Entry 4X0Q (X-ray diffraction, 3.90 A resolution); this record covers chains A and E of the 3 polymer chains in the assembly.

== Chain A ==
Protein: DNA polymerase theta
Organism: Homo sapiens
Notes: EC 2.7.7.7
UniProt: O75417 (DPOLQ_HUMAN); numbering as in UniProt (aligned over 1819-2590)
Amino-acid sequence (772 residues; row label = number of the first residue in the row):
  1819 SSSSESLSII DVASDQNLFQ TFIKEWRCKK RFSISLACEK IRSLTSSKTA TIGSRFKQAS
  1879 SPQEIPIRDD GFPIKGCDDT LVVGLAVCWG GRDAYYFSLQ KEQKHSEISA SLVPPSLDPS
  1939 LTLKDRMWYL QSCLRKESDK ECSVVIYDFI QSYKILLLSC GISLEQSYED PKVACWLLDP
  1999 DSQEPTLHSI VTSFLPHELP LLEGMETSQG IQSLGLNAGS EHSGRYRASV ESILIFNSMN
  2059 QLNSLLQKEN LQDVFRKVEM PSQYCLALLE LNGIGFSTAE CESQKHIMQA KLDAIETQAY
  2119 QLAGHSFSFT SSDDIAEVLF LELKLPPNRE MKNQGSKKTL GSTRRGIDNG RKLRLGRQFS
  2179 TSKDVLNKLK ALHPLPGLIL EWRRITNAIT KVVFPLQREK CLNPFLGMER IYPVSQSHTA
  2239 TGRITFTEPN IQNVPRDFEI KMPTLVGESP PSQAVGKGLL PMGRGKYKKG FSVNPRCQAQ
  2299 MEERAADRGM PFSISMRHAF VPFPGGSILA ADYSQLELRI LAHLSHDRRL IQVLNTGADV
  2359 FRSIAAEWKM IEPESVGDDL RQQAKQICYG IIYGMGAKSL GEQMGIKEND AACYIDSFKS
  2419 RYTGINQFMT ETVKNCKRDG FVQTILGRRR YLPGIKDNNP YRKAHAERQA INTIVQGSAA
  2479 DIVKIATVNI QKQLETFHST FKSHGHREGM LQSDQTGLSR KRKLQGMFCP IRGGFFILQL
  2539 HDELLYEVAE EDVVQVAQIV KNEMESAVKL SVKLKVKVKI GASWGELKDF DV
Disordered / not traced: 1819-1823, 1861-1895, 1918-1934, 2146-2175, 2261-2306, 2513-2526
Metal / ion sites: Mg2+: Asp2330, Tyr2331, Asp2540 (together with 2'-3'-dideoxyguanosine-5'-triphosphate)
Residues lining bound ligands: 2'-3'-dideoxyguanosine-5'-triphosphate (DG3): Arg2254, Asp2330, Tyr2331, Gln2333, Asp2357, Phe2359, Arg2379, Gln2380, Lys2383, Gln2384, Tyr2387, Tyr2391, Asp2540, Lys2575
Swiss-Prot annotation at these positions:
  - region: Lys2142 to Phe2177 (Loop 1)
  - binding site (Mg(2+)): Asp2330, Tyr2331, Asp2540
  - mutagenesis: Ser1977 (S1977P: Decreased protein stability), Lys2181 (K2181A: Impaired ability to bypasse abasic sites), Arg2202 (R2202A: Impaired ability to bypasse abasic sites. In Pol-theta(RR) mutant; abolished polymerase activity; when associated with V-2254), Arg2254 (R2254A/V: Impaired ability to bypasse abasic sites; R2254V: In Pol-theta(RR) mutant; abolished polymerase activity; when associated with A-2202), Asp2540 to Glu2541 (Abolishes DNA polymerase activity)
What the authors report for this chain:
  - binding site for the 13-nt DNA strand: Arg2254
  - contacts within the chain: Arg2254-Asp2376 (salt bridge)
  - conformationally variable residues (helix shift): Asp2376
  - mutagenesis - S1977P: unchanged catalytic activity on AP site
  - mutagenesis - S1977P: unchanged catalytic activity on single-stranded primer extension
  - mutagenesis - R2254V: abolished catalytic activity on AP sites
  - mutagenesis - R2254V: abolished catalytic activity on Tg
  - mutagenesis - R2254V: unchanged catalytic activity on double-stranded DNA
  - mutagenesis - R2254V: decreased catalytic activity on single-stranded DNA oligonucleotides
  - mutagenesis - K2181A, R2202A, R2254A: decreased catalytic activity on AP site
  - mutagenesis - K2181A, R2202A: decreased catalytic activity on Tg
  - mutagenesis - K2181A: unchanged catalytic activity on single-stranded oligonucleotide
  - mutagenesis - R2254A, R2254V: abolished catalytic activity on dTTP

== Chain E ==
Molecule: 17-nt DNA strand
Sequence (17 nucleotides; each row starts with the number of its first residue):
     1 CGTCCAATGA CAGCCGC
Disordered / not traced: 14-17

== Interface between chain A and chain E ==
Pairs across the interface (33):
  Lys2209(A) with DA10(E), hydrogen bond to the sugar
  Thr2237(A) with DA7(E), phosphate contact
  Ala2238(A) with DA7(E), hydrogen bond to the phosphate
  Thr2239(A) with DA6(E), sugar contact
  Thr2243(A) with DA7(E), sugar contact; DT8(E), phosphate contact
  Thr2245(A) with DG9(E), hydrogen bond to the phosphate
  Glu2246(A) with DG9(E), phosphate contact
  Pro2247(A) with DG9(E), phosphate contact
  Asn2248(A) with DT8(E), sugar contact
  Gln2384(A) with DC4(E), base contact
  Tyr2387(A) with DC4(E), base contact
  Gly2388(A) with DC4(E), base contact
  Tyr2391(A) with DC4(E), base contact
  Met2393(A) with DC4(E), base contact
  Gly2394(A) with DC4(E), hydrogen bond to the phosphate
  Ser2397(A) with DC4(E), phosphate contact
  Arg2448(A) with DA6(E), salt bridge to the phosphate
  Asn2457(A) with DG2(E), base contact
  Pro2458(A) with DT3(E), base contact
  Tyr2459(A) with DG2(E), base contact; DT3(E), sugar contact
  Ala2462(A) with DT3(E), base contact
  His2463(A) with DC5(E), salt bridge to the phosphate; DA6(E), phosphate contact
  Arg2466(A) with DT3(E), sugar contact; DC4(E), hydrogen bond to the phosphate; DC5(E), salt bridge to the phosphate
  Gln2467(A) with DA6(E), hydrogen bond to the phosphate
  Asn2470(A) with DC5(E), phosphate contact; DA6(E), sugar contact
  Gln2474(A) with DC5(E), hydrogen bond to the base; DA6(E), sugar contact
Also at the interface, not in a pair above, chain A (29 interface residues in all): Arg2241, Asn2251, Gly2392

== Summary ==
29 residues of chain A and 9 residues of chain E are in contact, with 7 hydrogen bonds and 3 salt bridges.
Among the polar pairs are Gln2474(A)-DC5(E), Lys2209(A)-DA10(E) and Ala2238(A)-DA7(E). The paper reports a
binding site for the 13-nt DNA strand at Arg2254(A); K2181A, R2202A and R2254A of chain A reduce catalytic
activity on AP site; 5 substitutions were tested in all.
Here chain A is DNA polymerase theta (Homo sapiens) and chain E is a 17-nt DNA strand. Entry 4X0Q (Ternary
complex of human DNA polymerase theta C-terminal domain binding ddGTP opposite dCMP) was determined by X-ray
diffraction (same publication as 4X0P).
